7SF7 - chains C and D of the 4 polymer chains in the assembly; structure by electron microscopy, 2.90 A resolution.

# Chain C
Name: Guanine nucleotide-binding protein G(I)/G(S)/G(T) subunit beta-1
From: Homo sapiens
UniProt: P62873 (GBB1_HUMAN); numbering as in UniProt (aligned over 1-340)
Sequence (340 residues; each row starts with the number of its first residue):
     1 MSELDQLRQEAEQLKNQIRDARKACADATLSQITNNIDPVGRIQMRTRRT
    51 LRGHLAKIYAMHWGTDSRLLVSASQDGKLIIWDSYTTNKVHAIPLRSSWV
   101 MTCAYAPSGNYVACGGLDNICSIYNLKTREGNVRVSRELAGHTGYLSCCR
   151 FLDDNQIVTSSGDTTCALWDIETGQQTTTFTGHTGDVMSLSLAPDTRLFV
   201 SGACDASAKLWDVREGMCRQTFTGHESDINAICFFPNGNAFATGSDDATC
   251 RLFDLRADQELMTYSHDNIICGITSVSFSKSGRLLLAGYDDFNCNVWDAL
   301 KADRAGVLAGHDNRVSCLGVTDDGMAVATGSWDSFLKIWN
Disordered / not traced: 1-2
Swiss-Prot annotation at these positions:
  - modified residue: Ser2 (N-acetylserine), His266 (Phosphohistidine)
  - natural variant: Leu30 (L30F: In MRD42; uncertain significance), Arg52 (R52G: In MRD42), Gly64 (G64V: In MRD42), Asp76 (D76E: In MRD42; D76G: In MRD42), Gly77 (G77S: In MRD42), Lys78 (K78R: In MRD42), Ile80 (I80N: In MRD42; I80T: In MRD42), His91 (H91R: In MRD42; uncertain significance), Ala92 (A92T: In MRD42), Pro94 (P94S: In MRD42), Leu95 (L95P: In MRD42), Arg96 (R96L: In MRD42), 5 further natural variant entries in UniProt

# Chain D
Name: Guanine nucleotide-binding protein G(I)/G(S)/G(O) subunit gamma-2
From: Homo sapiens
UniProt: P59768 (GBG2_HUMAN); residues 1-71 here = UniProt positions 1-71
Sequence (71 residues; each row starts with the number of its first residue):
     1 MASNNTASIAQARKLVEQLKMEANIDRIKVSKAAADLMAYCEAHAKEDPL
    51 LTPVPASENPFREKKFFCAIL
Disordered / not traced: 1-8, 62-71
Swiss-Prot annotation at these positions:
  - modified residue: Ala2 (N-acetylalanine), Cys68 (Cysteine methyl ester)
  - lipidation: Cys68 (S-geranylgeranyl cysteine)

# Interface between chain C and chain D
Pairs across the interface - 45 pairs, chain C then chain D:
  Asn16(C) - Ala23(D)
  Gln17(C) - Ala23(D)
  Gln17(C) - Asn24(D)
  Gln17(C) - Arg27(D)  hydrogen bond (backbone-side chain)
  Ile18(C) - Glu22(D)
  Ile18(C) - Ala23(D)  hydrophobic
  Ala21(C) - Arg27(D)
  Arg22(C) - Arg27(D)
  Cys25(C) - Arg27(D)
  Cys25(C) - Ile28(D)  hydrogen bond (side chain-backbone)
  Cys25(C) - Lys29(D)
  Cys25(C) - Val30(D)  hydrogen bond (backbone-backbone)
  Ala26(C) - Val30(D)  hydrophobic
  Asp27(C) - Ser31(D)  hydrogen bond
  Leu30(C) - Ala34(D)  hydrophobic
  Ile33(C) - Ser31(D)
  Ile37(C) - Met38(D)  hydrophobic
  Val40(C) - Leu51(D)  hydrophobic
  Met45(C) - Leu50(D)  hydrophobic
  Arg49(C) - Pro60(D)
  Arg49(C) - Phe61(D)
  Tyr85(C) - Phe61(D)
  Phe235(C) - Tyr40(D)  hydrophobic
  Pro236(C) - Tyr40(D)  hydrogen bond (backbone-side chain)
  Asp254(C) - Ala33(D)
  Arg256(C) - Ile28(D)
  Ala257(C) - Arg27(D)
  Ala257(C) - Ala33(D)  hydrophobic
  Asp258(C) - Arg27(D)  salt bridge
  Leu261(C) - Val30(D)  hydrophobic
  Leu261(C) - Ala34(D)  hydrophobic
  Ser279(C) - Asp48(D)
  Lys280(C) - Glu47(D)
  Lys280(C) - Asp48(D)
  Ser281(C) - Tyr40(D)
  Ser281(C) - His44(D)
  Ser281(C) - Asp48(D)  hydrogen bond
  Arg283(C) - Leu51(D)
  Leu300(C) - Cys41(D)  hydrophobic
  Gly324(C) - Pro49(D)
  Gly324(C) - Leu50(D)
  Met325(C) - Pro49(D)  hydrophobic
  Met325(C) - Phe61(D)  hydrophobic
  Ala326(C) - Leu50(D)
  Val327(C) - Leu50(D)  hydrophobic
Interface residues without a listed pair, chain C (45 interface residues in all): Leu4, Arg8, Ala11, Glu12, Ile43, Arg219, Gln220, Asn237, Ala240, Leu252, Gln259, Leu284, Asp323, Asn340
Interface residues without a listed pair, chain D (28 interface residues in all): Ala12, Val16, Leu19, Ile25, Leu37, Glu42, Val54

# Overview
Chain C and chain D form an interface of 45 and 28 residues respectively; the contacts include 6 hydrogen
bonds and 1 salt bridge. Polar contacts include Asp258(C)-Arg27(D), Gln17(C)-Arg27(D) and Cys25(C)-Ile28(D).
Here chain C is Guanine nucleotide-binding protein G(I)/G(S)/G(T) subunit beta-1 and chain D is Guanine
nucleotide-binding protein G(I)/G(S)/G(O) subunit gamma-2, both from Homo sapiens. Entry 7SF7 (LPHN3 (ADGRL3)
7TM domain bound to tethered agonist in complex with G protein heterotrimer) was determined by electron
microscopy together with 7SF8 from the same study.
